8VTM - chains H and L of the 3 polymer chains in the assembly; structure by X-ray diffraction, 3.51 A resolution.

Chain H:
Name: Reaction center protein H chain
Source organism: Cereibacter sphaeroides
Reference sequence: P0C0Y7 (RCEH_RHOSH); residue numbers follow UniProt; this construct covers 11-250
Sequence (240 residues; numbered 11 to 250; the number before each row is that of its first residue):
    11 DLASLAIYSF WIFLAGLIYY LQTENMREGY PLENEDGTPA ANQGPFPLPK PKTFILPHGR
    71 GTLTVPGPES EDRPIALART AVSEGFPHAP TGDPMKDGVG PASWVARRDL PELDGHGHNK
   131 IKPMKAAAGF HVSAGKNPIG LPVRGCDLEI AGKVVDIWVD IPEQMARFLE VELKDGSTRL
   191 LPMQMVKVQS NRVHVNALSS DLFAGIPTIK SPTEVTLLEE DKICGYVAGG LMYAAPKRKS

Chain L:
Name: Reaction center protein L chain
Source organism: Cereibacter sphaeroides
Reference sequence: P0C0Y8 (RCEL_RHOSH); residues 1-281 here correspond to UniProt positions 2-282 (UniProt number = residue number + 1)
Sequence (281 residues; each row starts with the number of its first residue):
     1 ALLSFERKYR VPGGTLVGGN LFDFWVGPFY VGFFGVATFF FAALGIILIA WSAVLQGTWN
    61 PQLISVYPPA LEYGLGGAPL AKGGLWQIIT ICATGAFVSW ALREVEICRK LGIGYHIPFA
   121 FAFAILAYLT LVLFRPVMMG AWGYAFPYGI WTHLDWVSNT GYTYGNFHYN PAHMIAISFF
   181 FTNALALALH GALVLSAANP EKGKEMRTPD HEDTFFRDLV GYSIGTLGIH RLGLLLSLSA
   241 VFFSALCMII TGTIWFDQWV DWWQWWVKLP WWANIPGGIN G
Bound ions: Fe ion: H230 (shared with 2 residues of chain M)
Small-molecule neighbours:
  - bacteriochlorophyll a (BCL), molecule 1: I46, I49, Y128, L131, F146, W151, H153, L154, W156, V157
  - bacteriochlorophyll a (BCL), molecule 2: F97, F121, A124, I125, A127, Y128, L131, W156, V157, S158, T160, G161, Y162, N166, F167, H168, H173, A176, I177, F180, F181, S244, A245, C247, M248
  - bacteriochlorophyll a (BCL), molecule 3: V157, Y162, H168, F181
  - bacteriochlorophyll a / spheroidene: H168, M174, I177, S178, F181, T182, L185
  - bacteriopheophytin a (BPH), molecule 1: T38, F41, A42, G45, I49, I89, C92, A93, A96, F97, W100, E104, I117, A120, F121, F123, A124, Y128, F146, Y148, G149, H153, L238, V241
  - bacteriopheophytin a (BPH), molecule 2: F181, A184, L185, A188, L189, L219, V220

Chain H / chain L interface:
Residue-residue contacts (60):
  G39(H) - L3(L)
  G39(H) - S4(L)  hydrogen bond (backbone-side chain)
  G39(H) - F5(L)
  Y40(H) - L3(L)  hydrophobic
  Y40(H) - S4(L)
  P41(H) - S4(L)  hydrogen bond (backbone-side chain)
  L42(H) - L2(L)
  L42(H) - L3(L)  hydrophobic
  E43(H) - A1(L)  hydrogen bond (backbone-backbone)
  E43(H) - L2(L)  hydrogen bond (backbone-backbone)
  E43(H) - L3(L)
  E43(H) - S4(L)
  E45(H) - R7(L)
  K62(H) - N199(L)
  F64(H) - A198(L)
  F64(H) - M206(L)  hydrophobic
  I65(H) - K204(L)
  I65(H) - E205(L)
  I65(H) - M206(L)  hydrogen bond (backbone-backbone)
  P67(H) - E205(L)
  P67(H) - M206(L)
  E79(H) - S4(L)
  E81(H) - S4(L)
  E81(H) - F5(L)
  E81(H) - K8(L)  salt bridge
  L87(H) - R7(L)
  L87(H) - K8(L)
  L87(H) - V11(L)  hydrophobic
  G95(H) - R10(L)
  G95(H) - F24(L)
  G95(H) - W25(L)  hydrogen bond (backbone-backbone)
  F96(H) - F24(L)  hydrophobic
  P97(H) - R10(L)
  P97(H) - V11(L)
  P97(H) - P12(L)
  P97(H) - D23(L)
  P97(H) - W25(L)  hydrophobic
  H98(H) - R7(L)  hydrogen bond
  H98(H) - R10(L)  hydrogen bond (backbone-backbone)
  H98(H) - V11(L)
  H98(H) - P12(L)
  A99(H) - P12(L)
  G110(H) - K8(L)  hydrogen bond (backbone-backbone)
  G110(H) - Y9(L)
  G110(H) - V11(L)
  P111(H) - K110(L)
  P111(H) - G112(L)
  S113(H) - K8(L)
  S113(H) - Y9(L)
  V115(H) - Y9(L)
  D124(H) - D210(L)
  G125(H) - T208(L)
  G125(H) - D210(L)  hydrogen bond (backbone-side chain)
  P172(H) - D210(L)
  E173(H) - P209(L)
  E173(H) - T226(L)  hydrogen bond
  M175(H) - L227(L)  hydrophobic
  M242(H) - R109(L)
  M242(H) - K110(L)
  Y243(H) - V11(L)
Interface residues without a listed pair, chain H (39 interface residues in all): A50, H68, G69, I85, A88, R89, V109, W114, H126, A238
Interface residues without a listed pair, chain L (32 interface residues in all): G13, G14, L111, G203, D213

In short:
Chain H and chain L form an interface of 39 and 32 residues respectively; the contacts include 11 hydrogen
bonds and 1 salt bridge. Polar contacts include E81(H)-K8(L), G39(H)-S4(L) and P41(H)-S4(L).
Chain H is Reaction center protein H chain and chain L is Reaction center protein L chain, both from
Cereibacter sphaeroides; the structure, Crystal structure of R. sphaeroides Photosynthetic Reaction Center
variant Y(M210)2-bromophenylalanine, was determined by X-ray diffraction (same publication as 8VTJ, 8VTK,
8VTL, 8VTN and 8VTO).
